8ASI - chains C and D of the 8 polymer chains in the assembly; structure by electron microscopy, 2.90 A resolution.

# Chain C
Name: Cytochrome c1
Source organism: Cereibacter sphaeroides 2.4.1
UniProt: Q3IY11 (Q3IY11_CERS4); numbering as in UniProt (aligned over 1-285)
Sequence (285 residues; numbered 1 to 285; the number before each row is that of its first residue):
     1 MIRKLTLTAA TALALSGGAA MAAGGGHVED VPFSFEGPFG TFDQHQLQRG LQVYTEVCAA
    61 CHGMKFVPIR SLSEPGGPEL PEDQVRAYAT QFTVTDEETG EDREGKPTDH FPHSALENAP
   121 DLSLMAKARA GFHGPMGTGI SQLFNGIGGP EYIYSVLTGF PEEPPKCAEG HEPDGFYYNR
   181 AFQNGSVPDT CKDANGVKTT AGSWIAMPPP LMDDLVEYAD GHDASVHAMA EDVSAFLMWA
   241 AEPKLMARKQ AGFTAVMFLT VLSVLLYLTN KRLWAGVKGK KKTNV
Not modelled in the structure: 1-24, 279-285
Glycans and other covalent adducts: heme c (HEC) linked to Cys61
Bound ions: heme c Fe near His62 (its only coordinating residue here)
Residues lining bound ligands: heme c (HEC): Val53, Val57, Cys58, Ala60, His62, Leu116, Asn118, Ala119, Pro120, Leu122, Met125, Arg129, Tyr152, Ile153, Leu157, Phe182, Asn184, Ile205, Ala206, Met207, Pro210, Val233, Leu237

# Chain D
Name: Cytochrome b-c1 subunit IV
Source organism: Cereibacter sphaeroides 2.4.1
UniProt: Q3J2Z2 (Q3J2Z2_CERS4); numbering as in UniProt (aligned over 1-124)
Sequence (124 residues; numbered 1 to 124; the number before each row is that of its first residue):
     1 MFSFIDDIPS FEQIKARVRD DLRKHGWEKR WNDSRLVQKS RELLNDEELK IDPATWIWKR
    61 MPSREEVAAR RQRDFETVWK YRYRLGGFAS GALLALALAG IFSTGNFGGS SDAGNRPSVV
   121 YPIE
Not modelled in the structure: 1-78, 108-124
Reported in the primary citation:
  - binding site for the ligand PEE: Phe88, Ala92

# How chain C and chain D interact
Pairs across the interface - 9 pairs, chain C then chain D:
  Phe39(C) - Phe107(D)  hydrophobic
  Phe253(C) - Phe102(D)  hydrophobic
  Thr254(C) - Ala99(D)
  Thr254(C) - Ser103(D)
  Met257(C) - Leu98(D)  hydrophobic
  Met257(C) - Phe102(D)  hydrophobic
  Phe258(C) - Ala95(D)
  Phe258(C) - Ala99(D)  hydrophobic
  Val261(C) - Leu98(D)  hydrophobic
Interface residues without a listed pair, chain D (9 interface residues in all): Leu94, Leu96, Gly105
The authors on this interface:
  - specific contacts: Phe39(C)-Phe107(D)
  - interface residues, chain C: Phe253(C)
  - interface residues, chain D: Ala95(D)

# In short
The interface between chain C and chain D involves 6 residues on one side and 9 on the other. The authors
report a contact between Phe39(C) and Phe107(D). Covalently linked heme c: at Cys61(C). From the paper: a
binding site for the ligand PEE at Phe88(D) and Ala92(D); interface residues Phe253(C) and Ala95(D).
Here chain C is Cytochrome c1 and chain D is Cytochrome b-c1 subunit IV, both from Cereibacter sphaeroides
2.4.1. Entry 8ASI (Four subunit cytochrome b-c1 complex from Rhodobacter sphaeroides in native nanodiscs -
consensus refinement in the ...) was determined by electron microscopy together with 8ASJ from the same study.
